Entry 6SSW (X-ray diffraction, 3.00 A resolution); this record covers chains A and B of the 3 polymer chains in the assembly.

# Chain A (and B)
Protein: Microsomal glutathione S-transferase 2
From: Homo sapiens
Notes: EC 2.5.1.18; chain B of this document is another copy of the same molecule, construct and numbering; everything in this record applies to it too
Reference sequence: Q99735 (MGST2_HUMAN); residue numbers follow UniProt; this construct covers 2-147
Amino-acid sequence (153 residues; row label = number of the first residue in the row; numbers below 1 keep their minus sign (Met-5 is residue -5)):
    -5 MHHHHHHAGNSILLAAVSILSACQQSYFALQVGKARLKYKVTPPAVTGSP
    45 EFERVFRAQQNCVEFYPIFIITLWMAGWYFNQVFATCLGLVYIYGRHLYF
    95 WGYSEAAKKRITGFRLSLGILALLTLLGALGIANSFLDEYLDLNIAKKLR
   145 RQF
Not modelled in the structure: -5 to 3, 140-147 (chain B: -5 to 2, 143-147)
Differences from the reference sequence: initiating methionine (-5); expression tag (-4 to 1)
Residues lining bound ligands:
  - glutathione sulfonic acid (GTS), molecule 1: Ala23, Val26, Gly27, Arg30, Pro37, Phe50, Gln53
  - glutathione sulfonic acid (GTS), molecule 2: Arg51, Asn55, Glu58, Phe59, Tyr93, Tyr97, Arg104, Ile105, Phe108
From the paper describing this entry:
  - mutagenesis - R51A, R104A, R104K: abolished catalytic activity
  - catalytic residues: Arg104
  - mutagenesis - R51K, E58A, W72A, W72I, Y97F: decreased catalytic activity

# How chain A and chain B interact
Pairs across the interface (31; chain A residue first):
  Glu47(A) - Pro38(B)
  Arg48(A) - Pro38(B)
  Arg51(A) - Pro38(B)
  Arg51(A) - Val40(B)
  Arg51(A) - Phe50(B)
  Arg51(A) - Gln54(B)
  Glu58(A) - Gln53(B)  hydrogen bond
  Glu58(A) - Gln54(B)
  Glu58(A) - Val57(B)
  Phe59(A) - Ala23(B)  hydrophobic
  Pro61(A) - Tyr60(B)  hydrophobic
  Ile62(A) - Gln19(B)
  Ile65(A) - Ser12(B)
  Ile65(A) - Tyr60(B)
  Ile65(A) - Ile64(B)  hydrophobic
  Met69(A) - Ala9(B)  hydrophobic
  Met69(A) - Trp68(B)  hydrophobic
  Tyr73(A) - Gly3(B)
  Tyr73(A) - Ser5(B)  hydrogen bond (side chain-backbone)
  Tyr73(A) - Ile6(B)  hydrogen bond (side chain-backbone)
  Tyr73(A) - Ala9(B)  hydrophobic
  Tyr97(A) - Pro37(B)
  Tyr97(A) - Pro38(B)
  Ala101(A) - Pro37(B)
  Arg104(A) - Pro37(B)
  Thr119(A) - Ile13(B)
  Thr119(A) - Cys17(B)
  Ile126(A) - Ile6(B)  hydrophobic
  Ile126(A) - Ala9(B)
  Ile126(A) - Ile13(B)  hydrophobic
  Ser129(A) - Ile6(B)
Interface residues without a listed pair, chain A (20 interface residues in all): Gln54, Thr66, Trp72, Phe130
Interface residues without a listed pair, chain B (23 interface residues in all): Ala10, Ala16, Ser20, Pro61

# Overview
The interface between chain A and chain B involves 20 residues on one side and 23 on the other; the contacts
include 3 hydrogen bonds. Among the polar pairs are Glu58(A)-Gln53(B), Tyr73(A)-Ser5(B) and Tyr73(A)-Ile6(B).
The paper reports the catalytic residue Arg104(A); R51K, E58A and W72A of chain A, among others, reduce
catalytic activity; 8 substitutions were tested in all.
Chain A and chain B are both Microsomal glutathione S-transferase 2 (Homo sapiens); the structure, Crystal
structure of Human Microsomal Glutathione S-Transferase 2 in complex with an Inhibitor Glutathione sulfonic
acid, was determined by X-ray diffraction (same publication as 6SSR, 6SSS and 6SSU).
